PDB entry 8OM3 | electron microscopy, 2.87 A resolution | chains O and r of the 35 polymer chains in the assembly

Chain O:
Name: 37S ribosomal protein S28, mitochondrial
From: Saccharomyces cerevisiae
UniProt: P21771 (RT28_YEAST); residues 1-286 here = UniProt positions 1-286
Chain sequence (286 residues; numbered 1 to 286; the number before each row is that of its first residue):
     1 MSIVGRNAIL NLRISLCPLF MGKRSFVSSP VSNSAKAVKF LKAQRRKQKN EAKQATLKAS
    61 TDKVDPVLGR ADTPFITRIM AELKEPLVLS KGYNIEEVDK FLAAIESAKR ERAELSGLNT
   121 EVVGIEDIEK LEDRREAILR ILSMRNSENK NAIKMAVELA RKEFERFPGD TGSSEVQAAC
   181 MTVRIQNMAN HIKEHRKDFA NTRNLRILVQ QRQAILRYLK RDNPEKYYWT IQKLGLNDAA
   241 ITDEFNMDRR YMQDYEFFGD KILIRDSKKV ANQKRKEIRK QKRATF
Not modelled in the structure: 1-33, 119-122, 261-286

Chain r:
Molecule: 15S mitochondrial rRNA
From: Saccharomyces cerevisiae
Sequence (1647 nucleotides; row label = number of the first residue in the row; note: 2 numbers in that range are skipped by the numbering (no residue carries them; nothing is unmodelled there)):
     1 GUAAAAAAUU UAUAAGAAUA UGAUGUUGGU UCAGAUUAAG CGCUAAAUAA GGACAUGACA
    61 CAUGCGAAUC AUACGUUUAU UAUUGAUAAG AUAAUAAAUA UGUGGUGUAA ACGUGAGUAA
   121 UUUUAUUAGG AAUUAAUGAA CUAUAGAAUA AGCUAAAUAC UUAAUAUAUU AUUAUAUAAA
   181 AAUAAUUUAU AUAAUAAAAA GGAUAUAUAU AUAAUAUAUA UUUAUCUAUA GUCAAGCCAA
   241 UAAUGGUUUA GGUAGUAGGU UUAUUAAGAG UUAAACCUAG CCAACGAUCC AUAAUCGAUA
   301 AUGAAAGUUA GAACGAUCAC GUUGACUCUG AAAUAUAGUC AAUAUCUAUA AGAUACAGCA
   361 GUGAGGAAUA UUGGACAAUG AUCGAAAGAU UGAUCCAGUU ACUUAUUAGG AUGAUAUAUA
   421 AAAAUAUUUU AUUUUAUUUA UAAAUAUUAA AUAUUUAUAA UAAUAAUAAU AAUAAUAUAU
   481 AUAUAUAAAU UGAUUAAAAA UAAAAUCCAU AAAUAAUUAA AAUAAUGAUA UUAAUUACCA
   541 UAUAUAUUUU UAUAUGGAUA UAUAUAUUAA UAAUAAUAUU AAUUUUAUUA UUAUUAAUAA
   601 UAUAUUUUAA UAGUCCUGAC UAAUAUUUGU GCCAGCAGUC GCGGUAACAC AAAGAGGGCG
   661 AGCGUUAAUC AUAAUGGUUU AAAGGAUCCG UAGAAUGAAU UAUAUAUUAU AAUUUAGAGU
   721 UAAUAAAAU
   731 UAAUUAAAGA AUUAUAAUAG UAAAGAUGAA AUAAUAAUAA UAAUUAUAAG ACUAAUAUAU
   791 GUGAAAAUAU UAAUUAAAUA UUAACUGACA UUGAGGGAUU AAAACUAGAG UAGCGAAACG
   851 GAUUCGAUAC CCGUGUAGUU CUAGUAGUAA ACUAUGAAUA CAAUUAUUUA UA
   904 UAUAUAUUAU AUAUAAAUAA UAAAUGAAAA UGAAAGUAUU CCACCUGAAG AGUACGUUAG
   964 CAAUAAUGAA ACUCAAAACA AUAGACGGUU ACAGACUUAA GCAGUGGAGC AUGUUAUUUA
  1024 AUUCGAUAAU CCACGACUAA CCUUACCAUA UUUUGAAUAU UAUAAUAAUU AUUAUAAUUA
  1084 UUAUAUUACA GGCGUUACAU UGUUGUCUUU AGUUCGUGCU GCAAAGUUUU AGAUUAAGUU
  1144 CAUAAACGAA CAAAACUCCA UAUAUAUAAU UUUAAUUAUA UAUAAUUUUA UAUUAUUUAU
  1204 UAAUAUAAAG AAAGGAAUUA AGACAAAUCA UAAUGAUCCU UAUAAUAUGG GUAAUAGACG
  1264 UGCUAUAAUA AAAUGAUAAU AAAAUUAUAU AAAAUAUAUU UAAUUAUAUU UAAUUAAUAA
  1324 UAUAAAACAU UUUAAUUUUU AAUAUAUUUU UUUAUUAUAU AUUAAUAUGA AUUAUAAUCU
  1384 GAAAUUCGAU UAUAUGAAAA AAGAAUUGCU AGUAAUACGU AAAUUAGUAU GUUACGGUGA
  1444 AUAUUCUAAC UGUUUCGCAC UAAUCACUCA UCACGCGUUG AAACAUAUUA UUAUCUUAUU
  1504 AUUUAUAUAA UAUUUUUUAA UAAAUAUUAA UAAUUAUUAA UUUAUAUUUA UUUAUAUCAG
  1564 AAAUAAUAUG AAUUAAUGCG AAGUUGAAAU ACAGUUACCG UAGGGGAACC UGCGGUGGGC
  1624 UUAUAAAUAU CUUAAAUAUU CUUACA
Not modelled in the structure: 1-11, 168-193, 210-215, 423-475, 546-547, 561-602, 764-768, 909-911, 1075-1078, 1529-1536
Metal / ion sites: K+ site 1: U19, G28, G29; Mg2+ site 1 near A33 (its only coordinating residue here); Mg2+ site 2 near G40 (its only coordinating residue here); Mg2+ site 3: A55, U56, G115; K+ site 2: U72, A73, A385; Mg2+ site 4 near A110 (its only coordinating residue here); Mg2+ site 5 near G113 (its only coordinating residue here); K+ site 3: G113, C359; K+ site 4: G115, G117, A294; Mg2+ site 6: A116, G117, A294; Mg2+ site 7: U149, G201; Mg2+ site 8: A159, C160; 22 more K+ sites not listed; 56 more Mg2+ sites not listed

Interface between chain O and chain r:
Contacting residue pairs (99):
  Ser34(O) - U1497(r)  hydrogen bond to the phosphate
  Ala35(O) - U1558(r)  phosphate contact
  Ala35(O) - A1559(r)  phosphate contact
  Lys36(O) - A1496(r)  sugar contact
  Lys36(O) - A1559(r)  phosphate contact
  Lys36(O) - U1560(r)  salt bridge to the phosphate
  Ala37(O) - A1496(r)  sugar contact
  Lys39(O) - A274(r)  salt bridge to the phosphate
  Phe40(O) - A1496(r)  base contact
  Leu41(O) - A1496(r)  base contact
  Lys42(O) - A275(r)  salt bridge to the phosphate
  Lys42(O) - C276(r)  salt bridge to the phosphate
  Ala43(O) - G255(r)  phosphate contact
  Arg46(O) - G255(r)  hydrogen bond to the base
  Arg46(O) - U256(r)  hydrogen bond to the base
  Arg46(O) - A257(r)  base contact
  Arg46(O) - G258(r)  base contact
  Arg46(O) - C277(r)  base contact
  Arg46(O) - U278(r)  hydrogen bond to the base
  Arg46(O) - A279(r)  base contact
  Lys47(O) - A254(r)  sugar contact
  Lys49(O) - U278(r)  salt bridge to the phosphate
  Asn50(O) - A254(r)  hydrogen bond to the base
  Asn50(O) - A279(r)  hydrogen bond to the sugar
  Asn50(O) - G280(r)  base contact
  Lys53(O) - A279(r)  salt bridge to the phosphate
  Gln54(O) - A279(r)  hydrogen bond to the sugar
  Gln54(O) - G280(r)  phosphate contact
  Leu57(O) - A279(r)  sugar contact
  Leu57(O) - G280(r)  phosphate contact
  Glu148(O) - U805(r)  phosphate contact
  Asn149(O) - U805(r)  hydrogen bond to the phosphate
  Asn149(O) - A806(r)  hydrogen bond to the phosphate
  Lys154(O) - A722(r)  sugar contact
  Lys154(O) - A723(r)  salt bridge to the phosphate
  Val157(O) - U721(r)  phosphate contact
  Val157(O) - A722(r)  phosphate contact
  Arg161(O) - U721(r)  sugar contact
  Arg166(O) - U816(r)  phosphate contact
  Arg166(O) - G817(r)  salt bridge to the phosphate
  Phe167(O) - C815(r)  phosphate contact
  Phe167(O) - U816(r)  phosphate contact
  Gly169(O) - A814(r)  sugar contact
  Gly169(O) - C815(r)  sugar contact
  Asp170(O) - C815(r)  hydrogen bond to the sugar
  Asp170(O) - U816(r)  sugar contact
  Thr171(O) - U720(r)  hydrogen bond to the base
  Thr171(O) - U721(r)  sugar contact
  Thr171(O) - A814(r)  base contact
  Thr171(O) - C815(r)  hydrogen bond to the sugar
  Gly172(O) - G719(r)  base contact
  Gly172(O) - U720(r)  base contact
  Gly172(O) - C815(r)  hydrogen bond to the sugar
  Gly172(O) - U816(r)  hydrogen bond to the sugar
  Ser173(O) - U816(r)  hydrogen bond to the sugar
  Gln177(O) - G719(r)  hydrogen bond to the sugar
  Gln177(O) - U720(r)  sugar contact
  Cys180(O) - U721(r)  sugar contact
  Met181(O) - U720(r)  sugar contact
  Arg184(O) - U721(r)  salt bridge to the phosphate
  Asn187(O) - A806(r)  hydrogen bond to the phosphate
  Met188(O) - A806(r)  phosphate contact
  Met188(O) - A807(r)  phosphate contact
  His191(O) - U805(r)  hydrogen bond to the sugar
  His191(O) - A806(r)  sugar contact
  His195(O) - A733(r)  hydrogen bond to the sugar
  Lys197(O) - A733(r)  sugar contact
  Lys197(O) - A873(r)  salt bridge to the phosphate
  Lys197(O) - G874(r)  salt bridge to the phosphate
  Asp198(O) - A732(r)  hydrogen bond to the sugar
  Asp198(O) - A733(r)  sugar contact
  Phe199(O) - U829(r)  phosphate contact
  Phe199(O) - U830(r)  phosphate contact
  Ala200(O) - A732(r)  sugar contact
  Asn201(O) - A732(r)  hydrogen bond to the base
  Asn201(O) - A806(r)  hydrogen bond to the sugar
  Asn201(O) - A807(r)  sugar contact
  Arg203(O) - C688(r)  hydrogen bond to the sugar
  Arg203(O) - A794(r)  salt bridge to the phosphate
  Asn204(O) - A807(r)  sugar contact
  Arg206(O) - A828(r)  sugar contact
  Ile207(O) - C689(r)  sugar contact
  Gln210(O) - C689(r)  hydrogen bond to the sugar
  Gln210(O) - G690(r)  sugar contact
  Gln211(O) - G719(r)  hydrogen bond to the phosphate
  Gln211(O) - U720(r)  hydrogen bond to the phosphate
  Ala214(O) - C819(r)  sugar contact
  Arg217(O) - U691(r)  salt bridge to the phosphate
  Tyr218(O) - G817(r)  sugar contact
  Tyr218(O) - A818(r)  hydrogen bond to the phosphate
  Tyr218(O) - C819(r)  sugar contact
  Arg221(O) - C819(r)  salt bridge to the phosphate
  Glu244(O) - U691(r)  sugar contact
  Glu244(O) - G825(r)  hydrogen bond to the base
  Asn246(O) - G826(r)  hydrogen bond to the base
  Asn246(O) - G827(r)  hydrogen bond to the sugar
  Asp248(O) - G827(r)  phosphate contact
  Asp248(O) - A828(r)  phosphate contact
  Arg249(O) - A828(r)  salt bridge to the phosphate
Interface residues without a listed pair, chain O (62 interface residues in all): Gln44, Glu51, Lys150, Ile153, Ser174, Ile215, Asp222
Interface residues without a listed pair, chain r (48 interface residues in all): U734, A820

Summary:
The interface between chain O and chain r involves 62 residues on one side and 48 on the other, with 30
hydrogen bonds and 15 salt bridges. Polar contacts include Arg46(O)-G255(r), Arg46(O)-U256(r) and
Arg46(O)-U278(r). U19(r), G28(r) and G29(r) form the K+ site 1.
Chain O is 37S ribosomal protein S28, mitochondrial and chain r is 15S mitochondrial rRNA, both from
Saccharomyces cerevisiae; the structure, Small subunit of yeast mitochondrial ribosome in complex with
IF3/Aim23, was determined by electron microscopy (same publication as 8OM2 and 8OM4).
